PDB entry 234L | X-ray diffraction, 1.90 A resolution | chain A

[Chain A]
Molecule: T4 lysozyme
From: Enterobacteria phage T4
Notes: EC 3.2.1.17
Reference sequence: P00720 (LYS_BPT4); numbering as in UniProt (aligned over 1-164)
Amino-acid sequence (164 residues; row label = number of the first residue in the row):
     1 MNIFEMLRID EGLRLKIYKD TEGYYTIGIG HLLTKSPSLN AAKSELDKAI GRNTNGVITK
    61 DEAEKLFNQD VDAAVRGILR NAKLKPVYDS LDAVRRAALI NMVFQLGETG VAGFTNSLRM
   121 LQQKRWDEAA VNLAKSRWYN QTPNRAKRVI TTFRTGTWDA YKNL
Not modelled in the structure: 163-164
Sequence notes: engineered mutation T54 (Cys in P00720), A97 (Cys in P00720), L106 (Met in P00720)
Curated features (UniProtKB/Swiss-Prot):
  - active site (Proton donor/acceptor): E11, D20
  - binding site (substrate): L32, F104, S117, N132
  - mutagenesis: E11 (E11A/F/H/M/N: Complete loss of enzymatic activity; E11N: Loss of 84% of enzymatic activity; E11Q: Complete loss of activity), D20 (D20A/N/S/T: Complete loss of enzymatic activity; D20C: Nearly no effet on specific enzymatic activity; D20E/Q: Loss of 99% of enzymatic activity), T26 (T26E: Complete loss of activity at neutral pH; covalently bound substrate; T26H: Facilitates transglycosylation more effectively than hydrolysis; covalently bound substrate), G30 (G30A: Almost complete loss of enzymatic activity; G30F: Almost complete loss of enzymatic activity. The enzyme is destabilized by 1.5 kcal/mol), S117 (S117F: 10-fold decrease in enzymatic activity; S117I: 500-fold decrease in enzymatic activity; S117V: 50-fold decrease in enzymatic activity), N132 (N132I: 5-fold decrease in enzymatic activity; N132M/F: 2-fold decrease in enzymatic activity)

[In short]
From UniProt: active-site residues E11 and D20, 4 substrate-binding residues and 6 mutagenesis sites.
Chain A is T4 lysozyme (Enterobacteria phage T4); the structure, T4 lysozyme mutant M106L, was determined by
X-ray diffraction together with 230L, 231L, 232L and 233L from the same study.
